PDB entry 9LWF | electron microscopy, 3.41 A resolution | chains U and V of the 20 polymer chains in the assembly

[Chain U (and V)]
Molecule: Cytosolic arginine sensor for mTORC1 subunit 1
Source organism: Homo sapiens
Notes: chain V of this document is another copy of the same molecule, construct and numbering; everything in this record applies to it too
UniProt: Q8WTX7 (CAST1_HUMAN); numbering as in UniProt (aligned over 1-329)
Chain sequence (329 residues; numbered 1 to 329; the number before each row is that of its first residue):
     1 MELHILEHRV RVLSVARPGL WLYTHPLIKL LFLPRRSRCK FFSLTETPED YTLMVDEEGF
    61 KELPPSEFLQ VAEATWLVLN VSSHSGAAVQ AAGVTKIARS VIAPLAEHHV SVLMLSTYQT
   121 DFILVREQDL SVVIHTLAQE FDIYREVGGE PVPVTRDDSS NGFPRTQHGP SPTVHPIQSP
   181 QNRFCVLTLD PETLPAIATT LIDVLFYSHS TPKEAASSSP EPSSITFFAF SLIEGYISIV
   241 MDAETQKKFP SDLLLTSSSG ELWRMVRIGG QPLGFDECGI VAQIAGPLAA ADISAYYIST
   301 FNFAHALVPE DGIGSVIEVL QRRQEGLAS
Disordered / not traced: 84-91, 161-173, 211-221, 274-277, 327-329 (chain V: 84-94, 155-172, 211-221, 274-278, 324-329)
Differences from the reference sequence: engineered mutation A304 (Asp in Q8WTX7)
Curated features (UniProtKB/Swiss-Prot):
  - binding site (L-arginine): S111, V112, G274, I280, V281
  - modified residue: S14 (Phosphoserine)
  - mutagenesis: S14 (S14A: Abolished phosphorylation by AKT1, leading to decreased interaction with RNF167 and subsequent ubiquitination ...), K61 (K61R: In 3KR mutant; abolished ubiquitination by RNF167; when associated with R-96 and R-213), Q90 (Q90A: No effect on interaction with the GATOR2 complex), K96 (K96A: No effect on interaction with the GATOR2 complex; K96R: In 3KR mutant; abolished ubiquitination by RNF167; when associated with R-61 and R-213), R99 (R99A: No effect on interaction with the GATOR2 complex), H108 to V110 (Loss of arginine-binding. Constitutively interacts with the GATOR2 complex), S111 (S111A: Loss of arginine-binding. Constitutively interacts with the GATOR2 complex. Constitutively inhibits the TORC1 signaling pathway), L113 (L113F: No effect on interaction with the GATOR2 complex), Y118 to Q119 (No effect on arginine-binding. No effect on homodimerization. Loss of interaction with the GATOR2 complex which constitutively activates the TORC1 signaling pathway), D121 (D121A: No effect on arginine-binding. No effect on homodimerization. Loss of interaction with the GATOR2 complex which constitutively activates the TORC1 signaling pathway), R126 (R126A: Decreased arginine-binding. Constitutively interacts with the GATOR2 complex), H175 (H175A: Decreased arginine-binding. Constitutively interacts with the GATOR2 complex), 11 further mutagenesis entries in UniProt

[Interface between chain U and chain V]
Pairs across the interface (21; chain U residue first):
  W21(U) - L22(V)  hydrophobic
  W21(U) - H25(V)
  L22(U) - W21(V)
  H25(U) - W21(V)
  H25(U) - F206(V)  hydrogen bond (side chain-backbone)
  H25(U) - Y207(V)  hydrogen bond (backbone-side chain)
  I28(U) - Y207(V)
  K29(U) - Y207(V)
  L33(U) - Y207(V)  hydrophobic
  R36(U) - Y207(V)
  R36(U) - S208(V)
  P195(U) - P195(V)
  A198(U) - T199(V)
  T199(U) - P195(V)
  T199(U) - A198(V)
  D203(U) - L33(V)
  Y207(U) - H25(V)
  Y207(U) - I28(V)
  Y207(U) - K29(V)
  Y207(U) - L33(V)  hydrophobic
  Y207(U) - R36(V)
Other interface residues (no listed pair), chain U (14 interface residues in all): I202, F206
Other interface residues (no listed pair), chain V (16 interface residues in all): T24, I202, D203

[Overview]
14 residues of chain U and 16 residues of chain V are in contact; the contacts include 2 hydrogen bonds. Polar
pairs include H25(U)-F206(V) and H25(U)-Y207(V). From UniProt: 5 L-arginine-binding residues and 26
mutagenesis sites on chain U.
Both chains are Cytosolic arginine sensor for mTORC1 subunit 1 (Homo sapiens). Entry 9LWF (Cryo-EM structure
of dual sensor bound GATOR2 complex) was determined by electron microscopy together with 9LVJ and 9LVK from
the same study.
